Entry 7W44 (X-ray diffraction, 1.85 A resolution); this record covers chain A.

Chain A:
Name: Leaf-branch compost cutinase
Organism: unidentified prokaryotic organism
Notes: EC 3.1.1.74, 3.1.1.101
UniProt: G9BY57 (PETH_UNKP); numbering as in UniProt (aligned over 36-293)
Sequence (269 residues; each row starts with the number of its first residue):
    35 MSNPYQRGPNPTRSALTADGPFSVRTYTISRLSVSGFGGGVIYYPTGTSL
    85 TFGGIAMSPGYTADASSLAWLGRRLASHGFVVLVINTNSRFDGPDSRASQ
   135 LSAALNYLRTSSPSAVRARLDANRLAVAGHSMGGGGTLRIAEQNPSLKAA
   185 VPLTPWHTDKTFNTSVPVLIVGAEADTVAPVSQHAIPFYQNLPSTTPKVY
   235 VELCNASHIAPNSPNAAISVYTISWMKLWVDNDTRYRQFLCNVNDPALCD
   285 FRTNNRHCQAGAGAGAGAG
Not modelled in the structure: 35, 293-303
Disulfides: C238-C283, C275-C292
Differences from the reference sequence: initiating methionine (35); conflict R59 (Ala in G9BY57), I63 (Val in G9BY57), G127 (Tyr in G9BY57), C238 (Asp in G9BY57), I243 (Phe in G9BY57), P248 (Asn in G9BY57), C283 (Ser in G9BY57); expression tag (294-303)

In short:
Chain A is Leaf-branch compost cutinase (unidentified prokaryotic organism); the structure, Complex structure
of a leaf-branch compost cutinase variant LCC ICCG_RIP, was determined by X-ray diffraction together with
7VVC, 7VVE, 7W1N and 7W45 from the same study.
